1W6W - chain A; structure by X-ray diffraction, 2.20 A resolution.

== Chain A ==
Molecule: Spore coat protein A
Source organism: Bacillus subtilis
Reference sequence: P07788 (COTA_BACSU); residues 1-513 here = UniProt positions 1-513
Sequence (513 residues; row label = number of the first residue in the row):
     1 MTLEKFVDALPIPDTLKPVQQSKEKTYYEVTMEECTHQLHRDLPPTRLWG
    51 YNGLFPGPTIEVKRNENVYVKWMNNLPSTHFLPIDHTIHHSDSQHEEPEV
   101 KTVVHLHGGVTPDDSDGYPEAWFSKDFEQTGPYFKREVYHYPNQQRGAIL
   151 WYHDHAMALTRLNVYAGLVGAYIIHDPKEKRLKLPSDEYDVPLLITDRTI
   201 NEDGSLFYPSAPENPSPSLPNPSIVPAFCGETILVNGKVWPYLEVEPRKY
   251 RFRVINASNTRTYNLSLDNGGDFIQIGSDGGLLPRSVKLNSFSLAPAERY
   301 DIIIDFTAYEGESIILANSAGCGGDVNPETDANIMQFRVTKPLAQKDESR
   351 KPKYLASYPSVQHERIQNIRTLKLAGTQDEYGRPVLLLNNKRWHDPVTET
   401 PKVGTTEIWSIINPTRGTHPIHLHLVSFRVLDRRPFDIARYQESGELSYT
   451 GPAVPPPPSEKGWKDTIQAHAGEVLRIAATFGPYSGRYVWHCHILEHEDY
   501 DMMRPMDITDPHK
Disordered / not traced: 1, 90-96, 512-513
UniProt features mapped onto this chain:
  - binding site (Cu cation): His105, His107, His153, His155, His419, His422, His424, His491, Cys492, His493, His497, Met502
  - site (Plays a crucial role in the protonation steps): Asp116, Glu498
  - mutagenesis: Asp116 (D116A: 5-fold decrease in catalytic efficiency with ABTS as substrate. 785-fold decrease in catalytic efficiency with 2,6-DMP as substrate ...), Arg146 (R146K: 357-fold decrease in catalytic efficiency with ABTS as substrate. 152-fold decrease in catalytic efficiency with SGZ as substrate), Leu386 (L386A: Slight decrease in catalytic efficiency. Shows minimal changes in the structure of the copper centers), Arg429 (R429K: 25-fold decrease in catalytic efficiency with ABTS as substrate. 30-fold decrease in catalytic efficiency with SGZ as substrate), Leu431 (L431F: Retains approximately 50% of the wild-type activity with both ABTS and SGZ), Arg476 (R476K: Retains approximately 20% of the wild-type activity with both ABTS and SGZ), Ala478 (A478F: Retains approximately 70% of the wild-type activity with both ABTS and SGZ), Thr480 (T480A: Retains approximately 60% of the wild-type activity with both ABTS and SGZ; T480F: Retains approximately 30% of the wild-type activity with SGZ but does not affect activity with ABTS), His491 (H491C: Decreases copper content. Strong decrease in catalytic efficiency with both ABTS and SGZ), His493 (H493A: Does not affect copper content. Strong decrease in catalytic efficiency with both ABTS and SGZ; H493C: Decreases copper content. Strong decrease in catalytic efficiency with both ABTS and SGZ), Ile494 (I494A: Strong decrease in catalytic efficiency. Significant differences in both the type 1 and type 2 copper centers), His497 (H497A: Loss of laccase activity. Mutant fails to develop the dark brown phenotype typical of the wild type strain. Decreases copper content), 2 further mutagenesis entries in UniProt
Disulfide bonds: Cys229-Cys322
Metal / ion sites: Cu ion site 1: His105, His422; Cu ion site 2: His107, His153, His493 (together with azide ion); Cu ion site 3: His155, His424, His491 (together with azide ion); Cu ion site 4: His419, Cys492, His497
What the authors report for this chain:
  - binding site for azide ion: Glu498
  - catalytic residues: Glu498 (proposed by the authors, not directly observed)

== In short ==
His105 and His422 coordinate Cu ion site 1. His107, His153 and His493 coordinate Cu ion site 2. Curated
annotation (UniProt) lists 12 Cu cation-binding residues and 14 mutagenesis sites. The paper reports the
catalytic residue Glu498; a binding site for azide ion at Glu498.
Chain A is Spore coat protein A (Bacillus subtilis); the structure, 3D structure of CotA incubated with sodium
azide, was determined by X-ray diffraction together with 1W6L, 1W8E and 2BHF from the same study.
